1U93 - chains A and C of the 3 polymer chains in the assembly; structure by X-ray diffraction, 2.37 A resolution.

# Chain A
Protein: Antibody 2F5 (light chain)
Source organism: Homo sapiens
Notes: antibody fragment or engineered binder
Sequence (214 residues; row label = number of the first residue in the row):
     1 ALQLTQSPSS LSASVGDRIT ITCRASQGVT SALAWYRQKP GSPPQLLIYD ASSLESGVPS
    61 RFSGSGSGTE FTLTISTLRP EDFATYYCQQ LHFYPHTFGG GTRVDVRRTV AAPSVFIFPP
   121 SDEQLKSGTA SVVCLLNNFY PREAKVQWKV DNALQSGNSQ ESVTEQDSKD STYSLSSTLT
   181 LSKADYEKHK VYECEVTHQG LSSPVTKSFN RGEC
Cystine bridges: Cys-23/Cys-88, Cys-134/Cys-194

# Chain C
Protein: GP41 peptide analog
Sequence (7 residues; each row starts with the number of its first residue):
     1 EQDKWAS
Glycans and other covalent adducts: covalent link Gln-2/Ala-6

# How chain A and chain C interact
Residue-residue contacts (10; chain A residue first):
  Leu-91(A) with Asp-3(C)
  His-92(A) with Gln-2(C); Asp-3(C), hydrogen bond (backbone-backbone); Ala-6(C)
  Phe-93(A) with Glu-1(C)
  Tyr-94(A) with Glu-1(C), hydrogen bond (backbone-backbone); Gln-2(C); Asp-3(C); Lys-4(C), hydrogen bond (side chain-backbone)
  His-96(A) with Asp-3(C), salt bridge
Also at the interface, not in a pair above, chain C (6 interface residues in all): Ser-7

# In short
Chain A and chain C form an interface of 5 and 6 residues respectively; the contacts include 3 hydrogen bonds
and 1 salt bridge. Among the polar pairs are His-96(A)/Asp-3(C), Tyr-94(A)/Lys-4(C) and His-92(A)/Asp-3(C).
Here chain A is Antibody 2F5 (light chain) (Homo sapiens) and chain C is GP41 peptide analog. Entry 1U93
(Crystal structure of the HIV-1 Cross Neutralizing Monoclonal Antibody 2F5 in complex with gp41 Peptide Analog
...) was determined by X-ray diffraction (same publication as 1U8H, 1U8I, 1U8J, 1U8L, 1U8M, 1U8N and 14
further entries).
